Entry 7LV9 (electron microscopy, 4.50 A resolution (low resolution: residue-level contacts below are approximate; hydrogen-bond / salt-bridge calls are withheld)); this record covers chains C and H of the 8 polymer chains in the assembly.

== Chain C ==
Name: Histone doublet Beta-Alpha (Alpha)
Source organism: Marseillevirus marseillevirus
Reference sequence: D2XB49 (D2XB49_GBMV); residues 105-269 here correspond to UniProt positions 82-246 (UniProt number = residue number - 23)
Sequence (165 residues; each row starts with the number of its first residue):
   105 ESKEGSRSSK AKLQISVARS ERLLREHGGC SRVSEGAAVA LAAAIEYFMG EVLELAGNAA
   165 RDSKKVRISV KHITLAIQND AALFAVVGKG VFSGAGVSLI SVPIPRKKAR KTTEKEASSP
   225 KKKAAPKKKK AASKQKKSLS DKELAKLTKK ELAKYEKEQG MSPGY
Disordered / not traced: 199-269

== Chain H ==
Molecule: 95-nt DNA strand
Sequence (95 nucleotides; numbered -60 to 34; the number before each row is that of its first residue; numbers below 1 keep their minus sign (DA-60 is residue -60)):
   -60 ATCTGACACG TGCCTGGAGA CTAGGGAGTA ATCCCCTTGG CGGTTAAAAC GCGGGGGAGA
     0 ATCCGTACGT GCGTTTAAGC GGTGCTAGAG CTGTC

== How chain C and chain H interact ==
Pairs across the interface - 8 pairs, chain C then chain H:
  Lys107(C) - DG-42(H)
  Ser110(C) - DA-43(H)
  Arg111(C) - DA-43(H)
  Lys114(C) - DG-42(H)
  Ala122(C) - DG-44(H)
  Ala122(C) - DA-43(H)
  Arg123(C) - DG-44(H)
  Arg171(C) - DC-54(H)
Also at the interface, not in a pair above, chain C (11 interface residues in all): Ser106, Gly109, Arg126, Arg136
Also at the interface, not in a pair above, chain H (5 interface residues in all): DG-35

== In short ==
11 residues of chain C face 5 of chain H across their interface.
Chain C is Histone doublet Beta-Alpha (Alpha) (Marseillevirus marseillevirus) and chain H is a 95-nt DNA
strand; the structure, Marseillevirus heterotrimeric (hexameric) nucleosome, was determined by electron
microscopy together with 7LV8 from the same study.
